Entry 4OFH (X-ray diffraction, 2.22 A resolution); this record covers chains A and C of the 3 polymer chains in the assembly.

Chain A:
Name: Methyl-CpG-binding domain protein 4
Organism: Homo sapiens
Notes: EC 3.2.2.-; fragment: catalytic domain of MBD4
Reference sequence: O95243 (MBD4_HUMAN); numbering as in UniProt (aligned over 426-580)
Sequence (192 residues; each row starts with the number of its first residue):
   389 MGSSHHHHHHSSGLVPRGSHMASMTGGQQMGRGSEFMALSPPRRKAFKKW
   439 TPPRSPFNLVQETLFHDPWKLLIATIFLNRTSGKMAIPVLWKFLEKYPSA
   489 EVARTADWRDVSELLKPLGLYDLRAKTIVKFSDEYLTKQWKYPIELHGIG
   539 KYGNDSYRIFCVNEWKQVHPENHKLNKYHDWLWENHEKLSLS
Not modelled in the structure: 389-437, 579-580
Differences from the reference sequence: expression tag (389-425); engineered mutation Asn560 (Asp in O95243)
Ion coordination: Mg2+: Ile532, Leu534, Ile537 (shared with DA10(C) of chain C)
Curated features (UniProtKB/Swiss-Prot):
  - modified residue: Ser428 (Phosphoserine)
  - natural variant: Arg431 to Ser580 (deletion: In TPDS2), Arg468 (R468W: In UVM1), Arg546 to Ser580 (deletion: In TPDS2), Leu563 to Ser580 (deletion: In TPDS2 and UVM1), His567 (deletion: In TPDS2), Trp569 to Ser580 (deletion: In UVM1)

Chain C:
Molecule: 12-mer DNA(T)
Sequence (12 nucleotides; numbered 1 to 12; the number before each row is that of its first residue):
     1 CCAGCGTGCAGC
Ion coordination: Mg2+: DA10 (shared with Ile532(A), Leu534(A), Ile537(A) of chain A)

Chain A / chain C interface:
Pairs across the interface (32):
  Leu447(A) with DT7(C), base contact
  Val448(A) with DT7(C), hydrogen bond to the base
  Gln449(A) with DT7(C), hydrogen bond to the base
  Leu466(A) with DT7(C), sugar contact; DG8(C), phosphate contact
  Asn467(A) with DG8(C), sugar contact; DC9(C), sugar contact
  Arg468(A) with DG6(C), salt bridge to the phosphate; DG8(C), salt bridge to the phosphate
  Thr469(A) with DG6(C), phosphate contact; DT7(C), sugar contact
  Ser470(A) with DG6(C), phosphate contact; DT7(C), phosphate contact
  Gly471(A) with DT7(C), hydrogen bond to the phosphate
  Leu508(A) with DG8(C), base contact
  Leu511(A) with DG8(C), base contact
  Leu534(A) with DA10(C), phosphate contact
  His535(A) with DA10(C), phosphate contact; DG11(C), salt bridge to the phosphate
  Gly536(A) with DC9(C), sugar contact; DA10(C), hydrogen bond to the phosphate
  Ile537(A) with DC9(C), phosphate contact; DA10(C), hydrogen bond to the phosphate
  Gly538(A) with DC9(C), hydrogen bond to the phosphate
  Lys539(A) with DC9(C), hydrogen bond to the phosphate
  Tyr540(A) with DT7(C), hydrogen bond to the base; DG8(C), phosphate contact; DC9(C), hydrogen bond to the phosphate
  Gly541(A) with DC9(C), hydrogen bond to the phosphate
  Asn560(A) with DT7(C), hydrogen bond to the phosphate; DG8(C), phosphate contact
  Lys562(A) with DT7(C), salt bridge to the phosphate
Also at the interface, not in a pair above, chain A (23 interface residues in all): Asn446, Leu506
Also at the interface, not in a pair above, chain C (7 interface residues in all): DC5

Summary:
The interface between chain A and chain C involves 23 residues on one side and 7 on the other, with 11
hydrogen bonds and 4 salt bridges. Polar contacts include Val448(A)-DT7(C), Gln449(A)-DT7(C) and
Tyr540(A)-DT7(C). Ile532(A), Leu534(A), Ile537(A) and DA10(C) form the Mg2+ site.
Chain A is Methyl-CpG-binding domain protein 4 (Homo sapiens) and chain C is a 12-mer DNA(T); the structure,
Structural basis for thymine glycosylase activity on T:O6-methylG mismatch by methyl-CpG binding domain
protein 4: Implications ..., was determined by X-ray diffraction.
